Entry 7FHA (X-ray diffraction, 2.00 A resolution); this record covers chains A and B.

Chain A (and B):
Name: Bifunctional 3'-phosphoadenosine 5'-phosphosulfate synthase 2
Source organism: Homo sapiens
Notes: EC 2.7.7.4, 2.7.1.25; fragment: Sulfate adenylyltransferase, ATP sulfurylase; chain B of this document is another copy of the same molecule, construct and numbering; everything in this record applies to it too
UniProt: O95340 (PAPS2_HUMAN); numbering as in UniProt (aligned over 223-614)
Sequence (393 residues; row label = number of the first residue in the row):
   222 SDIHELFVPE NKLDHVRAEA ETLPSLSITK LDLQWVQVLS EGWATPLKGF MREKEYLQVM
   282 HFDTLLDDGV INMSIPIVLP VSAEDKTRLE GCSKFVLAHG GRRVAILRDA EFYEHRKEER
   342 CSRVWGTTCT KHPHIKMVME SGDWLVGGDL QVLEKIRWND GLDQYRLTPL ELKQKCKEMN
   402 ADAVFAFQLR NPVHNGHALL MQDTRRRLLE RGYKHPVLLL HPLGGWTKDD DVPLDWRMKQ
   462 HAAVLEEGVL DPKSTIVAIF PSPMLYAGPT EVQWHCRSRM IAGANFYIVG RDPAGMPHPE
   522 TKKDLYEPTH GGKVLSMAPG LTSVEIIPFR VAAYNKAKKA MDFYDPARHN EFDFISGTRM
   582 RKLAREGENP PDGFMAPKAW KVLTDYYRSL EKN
Disordered / not traced: 222, 613-614 (chain B: 613-614)
Differences from the reference sequence: expression tag (222)
Bound ions: K+ near Asp364 (its only coordinating residue here)
Small-molecule neighbours:
  - adenosine-5'-phosphosulfate (ADX): Phe408, Gln409, Leu410, Arg411, Asn412, His415, His418, Leu421, Met485, Ile509, Val510, Gly511, Arg512, Asp513, Pro514, Ala515, Arg551, Val552, Ala553
  - beta-D-glucopyranose (BGC): Leu444, Gly445, Gly446, Trp447, Thr448, Asp450, Pro454, Leu455, Arg458
Swiss-Prot annotation at these positions:
  - binding site (ATP): Gln409 to Asn412, Gly511 to Ala515, Ala553

Chain A / chain B interface:
Contacting residue pairs (62):
  Glu274(A) with His531(B), salt bridge; Lys534(B), salt bridge
  Lys275(A) with Met538(B)
  Leu278(A) with His531(B); Val535(B), hydrophobic; Met538(B), hydrophobic
  Gln279(A) with Met538(B), hydrogen bond
  His282(A) with Phe283(B); Asp284(B); Thr491(B); Val535(B)
  Phe283(A) with His282(B); Phe283(B); Asp284(B); Gln494(B); Val535(B), hydrophobic; Ala539(B), hydrophobic; Pro540(B)
  Asp284(A) with His282(B); Phe283(B)
  Leu287(A) with Met538(B)
  Arg337(A) with Asp525(B), hydrogen bond (side chain-backbone); Leu526(B), hydrogen bond (side chain-backbone); Tyr527(B); Glu528(B)
  Glu339(A) with Gly347(B); Thr348(B), hydrogen bond; His519(B), salt bridge
  Glu340(A) with Gly347(B)
  Ser343(A) with Ser343(B); Gly347(B), hydrogen bond (side chain-backbone); Thr348(B)
  Arg344(A) with Arg344(B), hydrogen bond (side chain-backbone); Val345(B); Thr491(B), hydrogen bond; Tyr527(B)
  Val345(A) with Arg344(B)
  Gly347(A) with Glu339(B); Glu340(B); Ser343(B), hydrogen bond (backbone-side chain)
  Thr348(A) with Glu339(B), hydrogen bond; Ser343(B), hydrogen bond (backbone-side chain)
  Pro490(A) with His282(B)
  Thr491(A) with His282(B); Arg344(B), hydrogen bond
  Gln494(A) with Phe283(B)
  His519(A) with Glu339(B), salt bridge
  Asp525(A) with Arg337(B), hydrogen bond (backbone-side chain)
  Leu526(A) with Arg337(B), hydrogen bond (backbone-side chain)
  Tyr527(A) with Arg337(B)
  Glu528(A) with Arg337(B)
  His531(A) with Glu274(B), salt bridge; Leu278(B)
  Lys534(A) with Glu274(B), salt bridge
  Val535(A) with His282(B); Phe283(B), hydrophobic
  Met538(A) with Lys275(B); Leu278(B), hydrophobic; Gln279(B), hydrogen bond; Leu287(B)
  Ala539(A) with Phe283(B), hydrophobic
  Pro540(A) with Phe283(B)
Other interface residues (no listed pair), chain A (33 interface residues in all): Glu335, Trp346, Thr349
Other interface residues (no listed pair), chain B (33 interface residues in all): Glu335, Trp346, Thr349, Pro490

Summary:
The chain A/chain B interface involves 33 residues from each chain; the contacts include 14 hydrogen bonds and
6 salt bridges. Polar contacts include Glu274(A)-His531(B), Glu274(A)-Lys534(B) and Glu339(A)-His519(B).
Ligands of chain A: adenosine-5'-phosphosulfate and beta-D-glucopyranose. UniProt lists 10 ATP-binding
residues on chain A.
Both chains are Bifunctional 3'-phosphoadenosine 5'-phosphosulfate synthase 2 (Homo sapiens). Entry 7FHA
(Crystal structure of the ATP sulfurylase domain of human PAPSS2 in complex with APS) was determined by X-ray
diffraction (same publication as 7FH3).
